Entry 5ZMJ (X-ray diffraction, 1.81 A resolution); this record covers chains H and L.

# Chain H
Molecule: Heavy chain of a Fab fraction of human IgG
From: Homo sapiens
Notes: antibody fragment or engineered binder
Amino-acid sequence (248 residues; row label = number of the first residue in the row; numbers below 1 keep their minus sign (Met-18 is residue -18)):
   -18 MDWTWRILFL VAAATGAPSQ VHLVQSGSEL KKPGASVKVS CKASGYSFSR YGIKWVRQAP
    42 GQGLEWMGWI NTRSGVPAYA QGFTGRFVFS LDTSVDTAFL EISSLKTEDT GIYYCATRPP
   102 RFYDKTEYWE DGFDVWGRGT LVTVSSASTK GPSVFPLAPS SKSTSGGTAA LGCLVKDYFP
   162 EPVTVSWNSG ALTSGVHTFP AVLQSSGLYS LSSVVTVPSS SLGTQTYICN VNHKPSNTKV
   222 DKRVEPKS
Disordered / not traced: -18 to 0, 228-229
Disulfide bonds: Cys22-Cys96, Cys154-Cys210
Reported in the primary citation:
  - binding site for sulfate ion: Arg67
  - conformationally variable residues (loop rearrangement): Tyr104, Asp105 to Phe114

# Chain L
Molecule: Light chain of a Fab fraction of human IgG
From: Homo sapiens
Notes: antibody fragment or engineered binder
Amino-acid sequence (235 residues; each row starts with the number of its first residue; numbers below 1 keep their minus sign (Met-18 is residue -18)):
   -18 MAGFPLLLTL LTHCAGSWAQ SVLTQPPSAS GTPGQSVNIS CSGSSSNIGN SYVYWYQQLP
    42 GTAPKLLIYR NNRRPSGVPD RFSGSKSDTS ASLAISGLRS EDEADYYCAT WDDSLSGRLF
   102 GGGTKLTVLG QPKAAPSVTL FPPSSEELQA NKATLVCLIS DFYPGAVTVA WKADSSPVKA
   162 GVETTTPSKQ SNNKYAASSY LSLTPEQWKS HRSYSCQVTH EGSTVEKTVA PTECS
Disordered / not traced: -18 to 1, 213-216
Disulfide bonds: Cys22-Cys89, Cys138-Cys197
Reported in the primary citation:
  - binding site for sulfate ion: Arg55, Tyr144, Lys160, Ala161, Gly162, Ser172, Tyr176

# Interface between chain H and chain L
Pairs across the interface - 85 pairs, chain H then chain L:
  Val37(H) with Phe101(L), hydrophobic
  Gln39(H) with Gln39(L), hydrogen bond; Tyr88(L), hydrogen bond
  Gly42(H) with Thr167(L)
  Gln43(H) with Tyr88(L), hydrogen bond (backbone-side chain); Thr165(L)
  Gly44(H) with Tyr88(L)
  Leu45(H) with Pro45(L), hydrophobic; Tyr88(L), hydrophobic; Phe101(L)
  Trp47(H) with Gly98(L); Arg99(L); Phe101(L)
  Gln62(H) with Ser95(L); Leu96(L)
  Tyr95(H) with Gln39(L), hydrogen bond; Thr43(L); Ala44(L), hydrophobic; Pro45(L)
  Arg99(H) with Trp92(L); Arg99(L)
  Pro100(H) with Tyr35(L); Arg99(L), hydrogen bond (backbone-side chain)
  Arg102(H) with Trp92(L); Asp94(L), salt bridge
  Phe103(H) with Tyr33(L); Tyr35(L); Arg51(L)
  Tyr104(H) with Tyr33(L)
  Asp105(H) with Tyr33(L)
  Lys106(H) with Tyr33(L), hydrogen bond (backbone-side chain); Arg51(L), hydrogen bond (backbone-side chain); Asn53(L), hydrogen bond; Arg54(L)
  Glu108(H) with Arg51(L), hydrogen bond (backbone-side chain)
  Tyr109(H) with Arg51(L), hydrogen bond (backbone-side chain)
  Trp110(H) with Tyr35(L), hydrophobic; Leu47(L), hydrophobic; Tyr50(L); Arg51(L)
  Asp112(H) with Pro56(L); Ser57(L), hydrogen bond (side chain-backbone)
  Asp115(H) with Tyr37(L), hydrogen bond; Leu47(L)
  Trp117(H) with Tyr37(L); Pro45(L); Phe101(L), hydrophobic
  Gly118(H) with Ala44(L)
  Phe136(H) with Ser125(L); Glu128(L)
  Pro137(H) with Ser125(L); Glu127(L)
  Leu138(H) with Phe122(L), hydrophobic
  Ala139(H) with Phe122(L)
  Ser144(H) with Ser118(L); Val119(L); Thr120(L), hydrogen bond
  Ala151(H) with Phe122(L)
  Leu155(H) with Thr135(L); Tyr181(L), hydrophobic
  Lys157(H) with Glu128(L), salt bridge; Lys133(L); Thr135(L)
  His178(H) with Gln171(L)
  Phe180(H) with Leu139(L), hydrophobic; Ile140(L); Ser141(L); Gln171(L); Ala177(L), hydrophobic; Ala178(L)
  Pro181(H) with Thr166(L); Ser179(L)
  Ala182(H) with Thr166(L)
  Val183(H) with Glu164(L); Thr165(L); Thr166(L); Tyr181(L), hydrophobic
  Gln185(H) with Glu164(L)
  Ser186(H) with Glu164(L), hydrogen bond (backbone-side chain)
  Leu192(H) with Tyr181(L)
  Ser193(H) with Val137(L); Tyr181(L), hydrogen bond
  Val195(H) with Phe122(L), hydrophobic; Leu139(L), hydrophobic
  Lys223(H) with Glu127(L), salt bridge
Interface residues without a listed pair, chain H (52 interface residues in all): Lys35, Glu46, Trp50, Pro101, Arg119, Val135, Lys143, Leu152, Leu184, Ser191
Interface residues without a listed pair, chain L (50 interface residues in all): Ser32, Asn52, Ser97, Ser169, Lys208, Thr209

# Overview
The interface between chain H and chain L involves 52 residues on one side and 50 on the other, with 15
hydrogen bonds and 3 salt bridges. Polar contacts include Arg102(H)-Asp94(L), Lys157(H)-Glu128(L) and
Lys223(H)-Glu127(L). The paper reports a binding site for sulfate ion at Arg67(H) and Arg55(L) among others;
conformational variability at Tyr104(H) and Asp105(H).
Here chain H is Heavy chain of a Fab fraction of human IgG and chain L is Light chain of a Fab fraction of
human IgG, both from Homo sapiens. Entry 5ZMJ (Crystal structure of the Fab region of a neutralizing fully
human antibody against GM-CSF) was determined by X-ray diffraction.
